2VEB - chain A; structure by X-ray diffraction, 1.30 A resolution.

== Chain A ==
Name: Protoglobin
Organism: Methanosarcina acetivorans
UniProt: Q8TLY9 (Q8TLY9_METAC); residue numbers follow UniProt; this construct covers 1-195
Chain sequence (195 residues; row label = number of the first residue in the row):
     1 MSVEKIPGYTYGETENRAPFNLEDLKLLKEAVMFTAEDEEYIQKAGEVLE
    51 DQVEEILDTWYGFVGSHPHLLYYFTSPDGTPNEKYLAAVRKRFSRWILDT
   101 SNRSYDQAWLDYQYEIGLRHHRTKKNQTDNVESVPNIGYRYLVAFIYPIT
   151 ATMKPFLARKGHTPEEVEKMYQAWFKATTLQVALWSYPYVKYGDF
Disordered / not traced: 1-5
Construct notes: engineered mutation S101 (Cys in Q8TLY9)
Ion coordination: heme Fe: H120 (together with oxygen molecule)
Ligand contacts:
  - heme (HEM): Y9, V64, L70, Y73, F74, Y85, V89, R92, F93, W96, Y112, I116, R119, H120, K125, N126, T128, I137, Y141, L142, F145, I146, I149, T178, V182, W185
  - oxygen molecule (OXY): F74, V89, F93, H120
What the authors report for this chain:
  - binding site for heme: Y73 to P81

== In short ==
Bound to chain A: heme and oxygen molecule. From the paper: a binding site for heme at Y73.
Chain A is Protoglobin (Methanosarcina acetivorans); the structure, High resolution structure of protoglobin
from Methanosarcina acetivorans C2A, was determined by X-ray diffraction together with 2VEE from the same
study.
